Entry 9G3L (X-ray diffraction, 1.74 A resolution); this record covers chains C and D of the 4 polymer chains in the assembly.

[Chain C (and D)]
Protein: Fucose-binding lectin PA-IIL
Organism: Pseudomonas aeruginosa PAO1
Notes: chain D of this document is another copy of the same molecule, construct and numbering; everything in this record applies to it too
UniProt: Q9HYN5 (Q9HYN5_PSEAE); residues 1-114 here correspond to UniProt positions 2-115 (UniProt number = residue number + 1)
Chain sequence (114 residues; each row starts with the number of its first residue):
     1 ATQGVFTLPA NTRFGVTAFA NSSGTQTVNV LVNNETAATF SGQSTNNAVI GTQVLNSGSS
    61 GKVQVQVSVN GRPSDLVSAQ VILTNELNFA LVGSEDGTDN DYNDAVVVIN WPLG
Bound ions: Ca2+ site 1: Asn21, Asp101, Asn103, Asp104 (together with beta-L-fucopyranosyl-1H-indole-6-carboxamide) (shared with Gly114(D) of chain D); Ca2+ site 2: Glu95, Asp99, Asp101, Asp104 (together with beta-L-fucopyranosyl-1H-indole-6-carboxamide); Ca2+ site 3: Gly114 (together with beta-L-fucopyranosyl-1H-indole-6-carboxamide) (shared with Asn21(D), Asp101(D), Asn103(D), Asp104(D) of chain D)
Ligand contacts: beta-L-fucopyranosyl-1H-indole-6-carboxamide (A1IH4): Asn21, Ser22, Ser23, Gly24, Thr45, Val69, Asn70, Glu95, Asp96, Gly97, Asp99, Asp101, Asn103, Asp104
From the paper describing this entry:
  - binding site for beta-L-fucopyranosyl-1H-indole-6-carboxamide: Gly24, Val69, Asn70, Asp96

[Chain C / chain D interface]
Pairs across the interface (56):
  Arg13(C) - Thr45(D)  hydrogen bond (side chain-backbone)
  Arg13(C) - Asn46(D)  hydrogen bond
  Gly15(C) - Asn47(D)
  Thr17(C) - Phe19(D)
  Phe19(C) - Thr17(D)
  Asn21(C) - Leu113(D)
  Asn21(C) - Gly114(D)  hydrogen bond (side chain-backbone)
  Thr45(C) - Arg13(D)  hydrogen bond (backbone-side chain)
  Thr45(C) - Gly114(D)  hydrogen bond (backbone-backbone)
  Asn46(C) - Arg13(D)  hydrogen bond
  Asn46(C) - Val54(D)
  Asn47(C) - Gly15(D)
  Asn47(C) - Asn110(D)  hydrogen bond
  Asn47(C) - Leu113(D)
  Val49(C) - Thr52(D)
  Thr52(C) - Val49(D)
  Val54(C) - Asn46(D)
  Val77(C) - Leu83(D)  hydrophobic
  Val77(C) - Thr84(D)
  Ser78(C) - Leu83(D)
  Ala79(C) - Leu83(D)  hydrophobic
  Val81(C) - Val81(D)  hydrophobic
  Val81(C) - Leu91(D)  hydrophobic
  Leu83(C) - Ser78(D)
  Leu83(C) - Ala79(D)  hydrophobic
  Thr84(C) - Val77(D)
  Thr84(C) - Tyr102(D)
  Glu86(C) - Asn100(D)
  Glu86(C) - Asp101(D)
  Leu87(C) - Gly93(D)
  Leu87(C) - Tyr102(D)
  Leu87(C) - Asn103(D)
  Phe89(C) - Leu91(D)  hydrophobic
  Phe89(C) - Val106(D)  hydrophobic
  Leu91(C) - Phe89(D)  hydrophobic
  Gly93(C) - Leu87(D)
  Asn100(C) - Glu86(D)
  Asp101(C) - Glu86(D)
  Asp101(C) - Leu87(D)
  Asp101(C) - Gly114(D)
  Tyr102(C) - Thr84(D)
  Tyr102(C) - Leu87(D)
  Asn103(C) - Leu87(D)
  Asn103(C) - Pro112(D)  hydrogen bond (side chain-backbone)
  Asn103(C) - Leu113(D)  hydrogen bond (side chain-backbone)
  Asn103(C) - Gly114(D)  hydrogen bond (side chain-backbone)
  Val106(C) - Phe89(D)  hydrophobic
  Asn110(C) - Asn47(D)  hydrogen bond
  Pro112(C) - Asn103(D)  hydrogen bond (backbone-side chain)
  Leu113(C) - Asn21(D)
  Leu113(C) - Asn47(D)
  Leu113(C) - Asn103(D)  hydrogen bond (backbone-side chain)
  Gly114(C) - Asn21(D)  hydrogen bond (backbone-side chain)
  Gly114(C) - Thr45(D)
  Gly114(C) - Asp101(D)
  Gly114(C) - Asn103(D)  hydrogen bond (backbone-side chain)
Other interface residues (no listed pair), chain C (34 interface residues in all): Ser22, Val92, Val108
Other interface residues (no listed pair), chain D (34 interface residues in all): Ser22, Val92, Val108

[In short]
The chain C/chain D interface involves 34 residues from each chain, with 15 hydrogen bonds. Among the polar
pairs are Arg13(C)-Thr45(D), Arg13(C)-Asn46(D) and Asn21(C)-Gly114(D). Ligands of chain C:
beta-L-fucopyranosyl-1H-indole-6-carboxamide. The Ca2+ site 1 is built by Asn21(C), Asp101(C), Asn103(C) and
Asp104(C). From the paper: a binding site for beta-L-fucopyranosyl-1H-indole-6-carboxamide at Gly24(C),
Val69(C) and Asn70(C) among others.
Both chains are Fucose-binding lectin PA-IIL (Pseudomonas aeruginosa PAO1). Entry 9G3L (LecB from PA01 in
complex with synthetic beta - fucosylamide) was determined by X-ray diffraction together with 9G3K and 9H0Q
from the same study.
